PDB entry 8WWC | X-ray diffraction, 2.80 A resolution | chains C and A

# Chain C
Molecule: De novo design protein 120-4
From: synthetic construct
Sequence (120 residues; numbered 1 to 120; the number before each row is that of its first residue):
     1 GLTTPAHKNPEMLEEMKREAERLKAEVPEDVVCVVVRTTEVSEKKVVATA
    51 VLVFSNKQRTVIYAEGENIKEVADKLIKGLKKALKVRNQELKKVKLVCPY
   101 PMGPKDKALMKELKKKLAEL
Disordered / not traced: 1-5, 119-120

# Chain A
Molecule: GTPase HRas
From: Homo sapiens
Reference sequence: P01112 (RASH_HUMAN); residues 1-166 here = UniProt positions 1-166
Sequence (166 residues; row label = number of the first residue in the row):
     1 MTEYKLVVVGAGGVGKSALTIQLIQNHFVDEYDPTIEDSYRKQVVIDGET
    51 CLLDILDTAGQEEYSAMRDQYMRTGEGFLCVFAINNTKSFEDIHQYREQI
   101 KRVKDSDDVPMVLVGNKCDLAARTVESRQAQDLARSYGIPYIETSAKTRQ
   151 GVEDAFYTLVREIRQH
Bound ions: Mg2+: S17, T35 (together with GMP-PNP)
Residues lining bound ligands: GMP-PNP (GNP; phosphoaminophosphonic acid-guanylate ester): A11, G12, G13, V14, G15, K16, S17, A18, F28, V29, D30, E31, Y32, D33, P34, T35, T58, A59, G60, N116, K117, D119, L120, S145, A146, K147
Curated features (UniProtKB/Swiss-Prot):
  - region: H166 (Hypervariable region)
  - motif: Y32 to Y40 (Effector region)
  - binding site (GTP): G13 to A18, V29 to T35, A59, G60, N116 to D119, S145 to K147
  - modified residue: M1 (N-acetylmethionine), T2 (N-acetylthreonine), C118 (S-nitrosocysteine)
  - glycosylation: T35 (Microbial infection: O-linked (Glc) threonine)
  - natural variant: G12 (G12A: In CSTLO; G12C: In CSTLO; G12D: In CSTLO; G12E: In CSTLO; G12S: In CSTLO and CMEMS; G12V: In CSTLO, bladder carcinoma and CMEMS), G13 (G13C: In CSTLO; G13D: In CSTLO; G13R: In SFM), Q22 (Q22K: In CMEMS), E37 (E37EE: In CSTLO), T58 (T58I: In CSTLO), Q61 (Q61K: In NMTC2; Q61L: In melanoma), E63 (E63K: In CMEMS), S89 (S89C: Found in a patient with severe fetal hydrops and pleural effusion; uncertain significance), K117 (K117R: In CSTLO), A146 (A146T: In CSTLO; A146V: In CSTLO)
  - mutagenesis: S17 (S17N: Dominant negative. Prevents PLCE1 EGF-induced recruitment to plasma membrane. No effect on subcellular location of isoform 2), N26 (N26G: Loss of interaction with PLCE1; when associated with V-12), V29 (V29A: No effect on interaction with PLCE1; when associated with V-12), Y32 (Y32F: Loss of interaction and recruitment to plasma membrane of PLCE1; when associated with V-12), P34 (P34G: No effect on interaction with PLCE1; when associated with V-12), T35 (T35S: Loss of interaction with PLCE1; when associated with V-12), E37 (E37G: No effect on interaction with PLCE1; when associated with V-12), D38 (D38N: No effect on interaction with PLCE1; when associated with V-12), S39 (S39C: No effect on interaction with PLCE1; when associated with V-12), A59 (A59T: Loss of GTPase activity and creation of an autophosphorylation site), Q61 (Q61I: Moderately increased transformation of cultured cell lines; Q61R: Promotes interaction with SHOC2 and PP1C; Q61V: Strongly increased transformation of cultured cell lines), A83 (A83T: GTP-binding activity reduced by factor of 30), 4 further mutagenesis entries in UniProt

# How chain C and chain A interact
Pairs across the interface (25):
  P10(C) - A66(A)  hydrophobic
  L13(C) - I36(A)  hydrophobic
  K17(C) - E37(A)  salt bridge
  N56(C) - R41(A)
  K57(C) - R41(A)
  Q58(C) - S39(A)
  Q58(C) - R41(A)
  R59(C) - E37(A)  salt bridge
  R59(C) - D38(A)
  R59(C) - S39(A)  hydrogen bond (backbone-backbone)
  T60(C) - E37(A)
  T60(C) - D38(A)  hydrogen bond
  V61(C) - E37(A)  hydrogen bond (backbone-backbone)
  Y63(C) - I36(A)  hydrophobic
  Y63(C) - Y64(A)  hydrogen bond
  K82(C) - E31(A)  salt bridge
  K82(C) - D33(A)  salt bridge
  V86(C) - I21(A)  hydrophobic
  V86(C) - I24(A)
  V86(C) - Q25(A)
  V86(C) - Y40(A)  hydrophobic
  R87(C) - D38(A)  salt bridge
  R87(C) - S39(A)  hydrogen bond (side chain-backbone)
  R87(C) - Y40(A)
  N88(C) - Q25(A)  hydrogen bond
Interface residues without a listed pair, chain C (16 interface residues in all): K8, K85

# Overview
The interface between chain C and chain A involves 16 residues on one side and 13 on the other, with 6
hydrogen bonds and 5 salt bridges. Polar contacts include K17(C)-E37(A), R59(C)-E37(A) and K82(C)-E31(A).
Bound to chain A: GMP-PNP.
Chain C is De novo design protein 120-4 (synthetic construct) and chain A is GTPase HRas (Homo sapiens); the
structure, De novo design binder of HRAS -120-4, was determined by X-ray diffraction.
